PDB entry 6X1E | X-ray diffraction, 2.90 A resolution | chains B and C of the 6 polymer chains in the assembly

[Chain B]
Name: Tubulin beta-2B chain
From: Sus scrofa
Reference sequence: A0A287AGU7 (A0A287AGU7_PIG); residue numbers follow UniProt; this construct covers 1-445
Chain sequence (445 residues; row label = number of the first residue in the row):
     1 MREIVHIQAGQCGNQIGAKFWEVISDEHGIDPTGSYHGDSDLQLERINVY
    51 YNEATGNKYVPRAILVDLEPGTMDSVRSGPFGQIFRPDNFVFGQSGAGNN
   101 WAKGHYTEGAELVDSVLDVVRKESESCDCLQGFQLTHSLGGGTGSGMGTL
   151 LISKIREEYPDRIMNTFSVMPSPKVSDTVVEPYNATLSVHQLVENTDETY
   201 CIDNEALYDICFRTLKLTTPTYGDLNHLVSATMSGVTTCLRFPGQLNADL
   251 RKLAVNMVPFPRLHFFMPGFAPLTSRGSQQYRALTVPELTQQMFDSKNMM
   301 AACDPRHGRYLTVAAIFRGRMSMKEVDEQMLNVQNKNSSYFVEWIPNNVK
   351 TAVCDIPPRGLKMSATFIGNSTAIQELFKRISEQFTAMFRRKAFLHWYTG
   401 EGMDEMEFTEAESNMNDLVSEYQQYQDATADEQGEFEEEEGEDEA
Unresolved in the structure: 1, 429-445
Bound ions: Mg2+: Gln11 (together with GDP)
Ligand contacts:
  - GDP (guanosine-5'-diphosphate): Gly10, Gln11, Cys12, Gln15, Ile16, Asp67, Ala97, Asn99, Ser138, Gly140, Gly141, Gly142, Thr143, Gly144, Val169, Pro171, Val175, Asp177, Glu181, Asn204, Leu207, Tyr222, Leu225, Asn226
  - Y5L (4-(2-chloro-6,7-dihydro-5H-cyclopenta[d]pyrimidin-4-yl)-7-methoxy-3,4-dihydroquinoxalin-2(1H)-one): Val236, Cys239, Leu240, Leu246, Ala248, Lys252, Leu253, Asn256, Met257, Thr312, Val313, Ala314, Ala315, Ile316, Asn348, Lys350, Thr351, Ala352

[Chain C]
Name: Tubulin alpha-1B chain
From: Sus scrofa
Reference sequence: Q2XVP4 (TBA1B_PIG); residue numbers follow UniProt; this construct covers 1-450
Chain sequence (450 residues; row label = number of the first residue in the row):
     1 MRECISIHVGQAGVQIGNACWELYCLEHGIQPDGQMPSDKTIGGGDDSFN
    51 TFFSETGAGKHVPRAVFVDLEPTVIDEVRTGTYRQLFHPEQLITGKEDAA
   101 NNYARGHYTIGKEIIDLVLDRIRKLADQCTGLQGFLVFHSFGGGTGSGFT
   151 SLLMERLSVDYGKKSKLEFSIYPAPQVSTAVVEPYNSILTTHTTLEHSDC
   201 AFMVDNEAIYDICRRNLDIERPTYTNLNRLISQIVSSITASLRFDGALNV
   251 DLTEFQTNLVPYPRIHFPLATYAPVISAEKAYHEQLSVAEITNACFEPAN
   301 QMVKCDPRHGKYMACCLLYRGDVVPKDVNAAIATIKTKRSIQFVDWCPTG
   351 FKVGINYQPPTVVPGGDLAKVQRAVCMLSNTTAIAEAWARLDHKFDLMYA
   401 KRAFVHWYVGEGMEEGEFSEAREDMAALEKDYEEVGVDSVEGEGEEEGEE
Unresolved in the structure: 441-450
Curated features (UniProtKB/Swiss-Prot):
  - motif: Met1 to Cys4 (MREC motif)
  - active site: Glu254
  - binding site (GTP): Gly10, Gln11, Ala12, Gln15, Glu71, Ala99, Ser140, Gly143, Gly144, Thr145, Gly146, Thr179, Glu183, Asn206, Tyr224, Asn228, Leu252
  - binding site (Mg(2+)): Glu71
  - modified residue: Lys40 (N6,N6,N6-trimethyllysine), Ser48 (Phosphoserine), Ser232 (Phosphoserine), Tyr282 (3'-nitrotyrosine), Arg339 (Omega-N-methylarginine), Ser439 (Phosphoserine), Glu443 (5-glutamyl polyglutamate), Glu445 (5-glutamyl polyglutamate)
  - cross-link (Glycyl lysine isopeptide (Lys-Gly)): Lys326 (interchain with G-Cter in ubiquitin), Lys370 (interchain with G-Cter in ubiquitin)
Bound ions: Ca2+: Asp39, Thr41, Gly44, Glu55
Ligand contacts:
  - GTP (guanosine-5'-triphosphate): Gly10, Gln11, Ala12, Gln15, Ile16, Asp69, Asp98, Ala99, Ala100, Asn101, Ser140, Gly142, Gly143, Gly144, Thr145, Gly146, Ile171, Pro173, Val177, Ser178, Thr179, Glu183, Asn206, Tyr224, Leu227, Asn228, Ile231
  - Y5L (4-(2-chloro-6,7-dihydro-5H-cyclopenta[d]pyrimidin-4-yl)-7-methoxy-3,4-dihydroquinoxalin-2(1H)-one): Asn101, Thr179, Ala180, Val181

[Interface between chain B and chain C]
Contacting residue pairs (38; chain B residue first):
  Gln94(B) - Met1(C)
  Ser95(B) - Arg2(C)
  Asn99(B) - Glu254(C)
  Asp177(B) - Glu254(C)
  Asp177(B) - Lys352(C)  hydrogen bond (backbone-side chain)
  Thr178(B) - Glu254(C)
  Thr178(B) - Asn258(C)
  Val179(B) - Asn258(C)  hydrogen bond (backbone-side chain)
  Val179(B) - Pro348(C)  hydrophobic
  Val180(B) - Thr257(C)
  Thr219(B) - Lys326(C)
  Thr219(B) - Asn329(C)
  Ala387(B) - Trp346(C)
  Met388(B) - Trp346(C)
  Arg390(B) - Asp345(C)  salt bridge
  Arg390(B) - Ser439(C)  hydrogen bond
  Arg391(B) - Tyr262(C)  hydrogen bond (backbone-side chain)
  Arg391(B) - Asp345(C)  salt bridge
  Arg391(B) - Trp346(C)
  Arg391(B) - Glu434(C)  hydrogen bond (side chain-backbone)
  Arg391(B) - Val435(C)
  Arg391(B) - Val437(C)  hydrogen bond (side chain-backbone)
  Arg391(B) - Asp438(C)
  Arg391(B) - Ser439(C)  hydrogen bond
  Lys392(B) - Tyr262(C)
  Ala393(B) - Pro261(C)
  Ala393(B) - Tyr262(C)
  Ala393(B) - Trp346(C)  hydrophobic
  Phe394(B) - Thr257(C)
  Phe394(B) - Asn258(C)
  Phe394(B) - Val260(C)
  Phe394(B) - Pro261(C)  hydrogen bond (backbone-backbone)
  His396(B) - Val260(C)  hydrogen bond (side chain-backbone)
  His396(B) - Pro261(C)
  His396(B) - Pro263(C)
  Trp397(B) - Gln256(C)
  Trp397(B) - Thr257(C)  hydrogen bond (side chain-backbone)
  Trp397(B) - Val260(C)
Other interface residues (no listed pair), chain B (18 interface residues in all): Gly98
Other interface residues (no listed pair), chain C (22 interface residues in all): Pro325

[Overview]
Chain B and chain C form an interface of 18 and 22 residues respectively, with 10 hydrogen bonds and 2 salt
bridges. Polar contacts include Arg390(B)-Asp345(C), Arg391(B)-Asp345(C) and Asp177(B)-Lys352(C). Chain B
binds GDP and compound Y5L. Ligands of chain C: GTP and compound Y5L.
Here chain B is Tubulin beta-2B chain and chain C is Tubulin alpha-1B chain, both from Sus scrofa. Entry 6X1E
(Tubulin-RB3_SLD-TTL in complex with compound 5l) was determined by X-ray diffraction together with 6X1C,
6X1F, 7LZ7 and 7LZ8 from the same study.
